PDB entry 3LNJ | X-ray diffraction, 2.40 A resolution | chains A and C of the 4 polymer chains in the assembly

Chain A (and C):
Protein: E3 ubiquitin-protein ligase Mdm2
Notes: EC 6.3.2.-; fragment: p53 binding domain; chain C of this document is another copy of the same molecule, construct and numbering; everything in this record applies to it too
Reference sequence: Q00987 (MDM2_HUMAN); numbering as in UniProt (aligned over 25-109)
Amino-acid sequence (85 residues; each row starts with the number of its first residue):
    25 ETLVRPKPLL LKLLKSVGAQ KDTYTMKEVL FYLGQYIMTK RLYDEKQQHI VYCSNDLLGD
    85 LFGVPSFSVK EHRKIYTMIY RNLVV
Unresolved in the structure: 25, 109
Swiss-Prot annotation at these positions:
  - mutagenesis: Gly58 (G58A: No effect on its ability to induce apoptosis)
Reported in the primary citation:
  - conformationally variable residues (side-chain flip): Phe55, Met62, Tyr67, Val93 to Arg97

Interface between chain A and chain C:
Pairs across the interface (21):
  Thr26(A) - Thr101(C)
  Thr26(A) - Arg105(C)  hydrogen bond
  Met50(A) - Thr101(C)
  Lys51(A) - Arg97(C)
  Leu54(A) - Arg97(C)
  Arg97(A) - Met50(C)
  Arg97(A) - Lys51(C)
  Arg97(A) - Leu54(C)
  Arg97(A) - Tyr100(C)
  Tyr100(A) - Arg97(C)
  Tyr100(A) - Tyr100(C)  hydrophobic
  Thr101(A) - Thr26(C)
  Thr101(A) - Met50(C)
  Tyr104(A) - Met50(C)  hydrophobic
  Tyr104(A) - Tyr100(C)  hydrogen bond (side chain-backbone)
  Tyr104(A) - Ile103(C)
  Tyr104(A) - Tyr104(C)  hydrogen bond (side chain-backbone)
  Tyr104(A) - Leu107(C)  hydrophobic
  Arg105(A) - Thr26(C)
  Leu107(A) - Tyr104(C)  hydrogen bond (backbone-side chain)
  Val108(A) - Tyr104(C)  hydrogen bond (backbone-side chain)
Other interface residues (no listed pair), chain C (12 interface residues in all): His96

Overview:
11 residues of chain A face 12 of chain C across their interface, with 5 hydrogen bonds. Among the polar pairs
are Thr26(A)-Arg105(C), Tyr104(A)-Tyr100(C) and Tyr104(A)-Tyr104(C). Curated annotation (UniProt) lists one
mutagenesis site on chain A. The paper reports conformational variability at Phe55(A), Met62(A) and Tyr67(A)
among others.
Both chains are E3 ubiquitin-protein ligase Mdm2. Entry 3LNJ (Crystal structure of human MDM2 in complex with
D-peptide inhibitor (DPMI-alpha)) was determined by X-ray diffraction.
